PDB entry 1NFQ | X-ray diffraction, 2.40 A resolution | chains A and C of the 4 polymer chains in the assembly

== Chain A (and C) ==
Name: Putative oxidoreductase Rv2002
Source organism: Mycobacterium tuberculosis
Notes: EC 1.1.1.53; chain C of this document is another copy of the same molecule, construct and numbering; everything in this record applies to it too
UniProtKB: P69167 (HSD_MYCTU); residue numbers follow UniProt; this construct covers 1-260
Sequence (260 residues; row label = number of the first residue in the row):
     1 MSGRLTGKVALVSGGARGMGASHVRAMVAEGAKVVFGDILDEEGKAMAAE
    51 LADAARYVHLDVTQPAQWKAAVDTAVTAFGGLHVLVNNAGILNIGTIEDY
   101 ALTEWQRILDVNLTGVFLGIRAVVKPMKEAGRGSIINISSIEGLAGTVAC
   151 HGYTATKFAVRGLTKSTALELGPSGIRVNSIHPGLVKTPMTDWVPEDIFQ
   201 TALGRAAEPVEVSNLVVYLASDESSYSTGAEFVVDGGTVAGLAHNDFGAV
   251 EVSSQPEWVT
Unresolved in the structure: 1, 246-260
Construct notes: engineered mutation Thr-6 (Ile in P69167), Met-47 (Val in P69167), Lys-69 (Thr in P69167)
Ligand contacts:
  - Androsterone (AOI): Leu-92, Ile-94, Glu-142, Thr-147, Val-148, Ala-149, Cys-150, Tyr-153, Leu-185, Met-190, Thr-191, Trp-193, Val-194, Ile-198, Phe-199
  - NADH (NAI; 1,4-dihydronicotinamide adenine dinucleotide): Gly-14, Ala-16, Arg-17, Gly-18, Met-19, Gly-20, Asp-38, Ile-39, Leu-40, Leu-60, Asp-61, Val-62, Thr-63, Asn-88, Ala-89, Gly-90, Ile-91, Arg-107, Val-111, Ile-138, Ser-139, Ser-140, Tyr-153, Lys-157, Pro-183, Gly-184, Leu-185, Val-186, Thr-188, Pro-189, Met-190, Thr-191
From the paper describing this entry:
  - binding site for NADH: Arg-17, Asp-38
  - specificity-determining residues: Asp-38
  - binding site for Androsterone: Leu-92 to Ile-94, Glu-142, Thr-147 to Cys-150, Tyr-153, Trp-193 to Phe-199
  - catalytic residues: Ser-140, Tyr-153, Lys-157
  - mutagenesis - S140A, Y153F: abolished catalytic activity on oxidation of androsterone
  - mutagenesis - S140A, Y153F: abolished catalytic activity
  - contacts within the chain: Gly-3/Thr-6 (hydrogen bond), Ala-21/Met-47 (hydrophobic contact), Val-24/Met-47 (hydrophobic contact), Phe-36/Met-47 (hydrophobic contact), Met-47/Leu-51 (hydrophobic contact), Ser-140/Glu-142 (hydrogen bond)
  - mutagenesis - E142A: increased catalytic activity on basic pH
  - conformationally variable residues (loop rearrangement): Ala-52, Asp-53, Glu-98, Asp-99, Trp-193
  - self-association interface (contacts with another copy of this molecule): Ala-145 to Thr-147, Asp-197 to Gln-200, Ala-202 to Ala-240, Gly-241 to Asn-245
  - mutagenesis - I6T/V47M/T69K, I6T/V47M, I6T/T69K, V47M/T69K: increased expression
  - mutagenesis - I6T, V47M, T69K: unchanged expression

== How chain A and chain C interact ==
Contacting residue pairs - 41 pairs, chain A then chain C:
  Ile-141(A) / Leu-242(C)
  Ala-145(A) / Ala-240(C)
  Ala-145(A) / Gly-241(C)
  Ala-145(A) / Leu-242(C)  hydrophobic
  Gly-146(A) / Ala-240(C)  hydrogen bond (backbone-backbone)
  Gly-146(A) / Gly-241(C)
  Gly-146(A) / Leu-242(C)  hydrogen bond (backbone-backbone)
  Thr-147(A) / Leu-242(C)
  Thr-147(A) / His-244(C)
  Asp-197(A) / Asn-245(C)  hydrogen bond (backbone-side chain)
  Ile-198(A) / His-244(C)
  Ile-198(A) / Asn-245(C)  hydrogen bond (backbone-backbone)
  Phe-199(A) / Ala-243(C)
  Phe-199(A) / His-244(C)
  Phe-199(A) / Asn-245(C)  hydrogen bond (backbone-side chain)
  Gln-200(A) / Gln-200(C)
  Gln-200(A) / Ala-243(C)  hydrogen bond (backbone-backbone)
  Gln-200(A) / His-244(C)  hydrogen bond (side chain-backbone)
  Gln-200(A) / Asn-245(C)
  Val-239(A) / Leu-242(C)  hydrophobic
  Ala-240(A) / Ala-145(C)
  Ala-240(A) / Gly-146(C)  hydrogen bond (backbone-backbone)
  Gly-241(A) / Ala-145(C)
  Gly-241(A) / Gly-146(C)
  Leu-242(A) / Ile-141(C)
  Leu-242(A) / Ala-145(C)  hydrophobic
  Leu-242(A) / Gly-146(C)  hydrogen bond (backbone-backbone)
  Leu-242(A) / Thr-147(C)
  Leu-242(A) / Phe-199(C)  hydrophobic
  Leu-242(A) / Val-239(C)  hydrophobic
  Ala-243(A) / Phe-199(C)
  Ala-243(A) / Gln-200(C)  hydrogen bond (backbone-backbone)
  Ala-243(A) / Ala-243(C)  hydrophobic
  His-244(A) / Thr-147(C)
  His-244(A) / Ile-198(C)
  His-244(A) / Phe-199(C)
  His-244(A) / Gln-200(C)  hydrogen bond (backbone-side chain)
  Asn-245(A) / Asp-197(C)  hydrogen bond (side chain-backbone)
  Asn-245(A) / Ile-198(C)  hydrogen bond (backbone-backbone)
  Asn-245(A) / Phe-199(C)  hydrogen bond (side chain-backbone)
  Asn-245(A) / Gln-200(C)
Other interface residues (no listed pair), chain A (17 interface residues in all): Glu-142, Thr-238
Other interface residues (no listed pair), chain C (17 interface residues in all): Glu-142, Thr-238

== In short ==
Chain A and chain C each contribute 17 residues to their interface, with 14 hydrogen bonds. Polar pairs
include Asp-197(A)/Asn-245(C), Phe-199(A)/Asn-245(C) and Gln-200(A)/His-244(C). Bound to chain A: NADH and
Androsterone. From the paper: catalytic residues Ser-140(A), Tyr-153(A) and Lys-157(A); I6T/V47M/T69K,
I6T/V47M and I6T/T69K of chain A, among others, increase expression; 10 substitutions were tested in all.
Both chains are Putative oxidoreductase Rv2002 (Mycobacterium tuberculosis). Entry 1NFQ (Rv2002 gene product
from Mycobacterium tuberculosis) was determined by X-ray diffraction, deposited together with 1NFF and 1NFR.
